PDB entry 3J6E | electron microscopy, 4.70 A resolution (low resolution: residue-level contacts below are approximate; hydrogen-bond / salt-bridge calls are withheld) | chains D and G of the 18 polymer chains in the assembly

# Chain D
Molecule: Tubulin beta chain
From: Sus scrofa
UniProtKB: P02554 (TBB_PIG); the author numbering skips numbers that UniProt does not, so the offset changes along the chain: 1-44 = UniProt 1-44; 47-360 = UniProt 45-358; 369-437 = UniProt 359-427
Chain sequence (427 residues; each row starts with the number of its first residue; note: 10 numbers in that range are skipped by the numbering (no residue carries them; nothing is unmodelled there)):
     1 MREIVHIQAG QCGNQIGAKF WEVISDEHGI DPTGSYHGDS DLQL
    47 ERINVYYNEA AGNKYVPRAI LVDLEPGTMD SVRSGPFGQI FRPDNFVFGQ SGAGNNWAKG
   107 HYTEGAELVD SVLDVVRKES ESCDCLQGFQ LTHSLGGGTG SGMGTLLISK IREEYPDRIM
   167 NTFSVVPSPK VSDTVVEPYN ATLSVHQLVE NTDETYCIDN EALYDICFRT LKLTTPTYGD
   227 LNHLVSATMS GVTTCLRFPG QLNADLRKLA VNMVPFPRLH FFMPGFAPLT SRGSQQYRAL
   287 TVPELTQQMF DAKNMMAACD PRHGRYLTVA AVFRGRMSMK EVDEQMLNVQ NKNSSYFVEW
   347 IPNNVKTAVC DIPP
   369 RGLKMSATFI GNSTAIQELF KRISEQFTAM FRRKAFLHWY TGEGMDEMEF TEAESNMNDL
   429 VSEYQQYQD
Not modelled in the structure: 1
Swiss-Prot annotation at these positions:
  - motif: Met-1 to Ile-4 (MREI motif)
  - binding site (GTP): Gln-11, Glu-71, Ser-140, Gly-144, Thr-145, Gly-146, Asn-206, Asn-228
  - binding site (Mg(2+)): Glu-71
  - modified residue: Ser-40 (Phosphoserine), Lys-60 (N6-acetyllysine), Ser-174 (Phosphoserine), Thr-287 (Phosphothreonine), Thr-292 (Phosphothreonine), Arg-320 (Omega-N-methylarginine)
  - cross-link (Glycyl lysine isopeptide (Lys-Gly)): Lys-60 (interchain with G-Cter in ubiquitin), Lys-326 (interchain with G-Cter in ubiquitin)
Residues lining bound ligands:
  - phosphomethylphosphonic acid guanylate ester (G2P): Ala-9, Gly-10, Gln-11, Cys-12, Gln-15, Asp-69, Gly-98, Ala-99, Gly-100, Asn-101, Asn-102, Ser-140, Gly-143, Gly-144, Thr-145, Gly-146, Val-171, Val-177, Glu-183, Asn-206, Leu-209, Tyr-224, Asn-228
  - GTP (guanosine-5'-triphosphate): Gln-247, Leu-248, Lys-254
What the authors report for this chain:
  - self-association interface (contacts with another copy of this molecule): Tyr-283

# Chain G
Molecule: Tubulin alpha-1A chain
From: Sus scrofa
UniProtKB: P02550 (TBA1A_PIG); residue numbers follow UniProt; this construct covers 1-439
Chain sequence (439 residues; row label = number of the first residue in the row):
     1 MRECISIHVG QAGVQIGNAC WELYCLEHGI QPDGQMPSDK TIGGGDDSFN TFFSETGAGK
    61 HVPRAVFVDL EPTVIDEVRT GTYRQLFHPE QLITGKEDAA NNYARGHYTI GKEIIDLVLD
   121 RIRKLADQCT GLQGFSVFHS FGGGTGSGFT SLLMERLSVD YGKKSKLEFS IYPAPQVSTA
   181 VVEPYNSILT THTTLEHSDC AFMVDNEAIY DICRRNLDIE RPTYTNLNRL IGQIVSSITA
   241 SLRFDGALNV DLTEFQTNLV PYPRGHFPLA TYAPVISAEK AYHEQLSVAE ITNACFEPAN
   301 QMVKCDPRHG KYMACCLLYR GDVVPKDVNA AIATIKTKRT IQFVDWCPTG FKVGINYEPP
   361 TVVPGGDLAK VQRAVCMLSN TTAIAEAWAR LDHKFDLMYA KRAFVHWYVG EGMEEGEFSE
   421 AREDMAALEK DYEEVGVDS
Not modelled in the structure: 1, 39-48
Construct notes: conflict Gly-265 (Ala in P02550)
Swiss-Prot annotation at these positions:
  - active site: Glu-254
  - binding site (GTP): Gly-10, Gln-11, Ala-12, Gln-15, Glu-71, Ala-99, Ser-140, Gly-143, Gly-144, Thr-145, Gly-146, Thr-179, Glu-183, Asn-206, Tyr-224, Asn-228, Leu-252
  - binding site (Mg(2+)): Glu-71
  - modified residue: Lys-40 (N6-acetyllysine), Tyr-282 (3'-nitrotyrosine), Ser-439 (Phosphoserine)
  - natural variant: Gly-265 (A265G: this construct carries the variant), Thr-271 to Ala-273 (sequence variant, change not given here)
Residues lining bound ligands: GTP (guanosine-5'-triphosphate): Gly-10, Gln-11, Ala-12, Gln-15, Ile-16, Asp-98, Ala-99, Asn-101, Ser-140, Gly-143, Gly-144, Thr-145, Gly-146, Ile-171, Val-177, Thr-179, Asn-206, Tyr-224, Leu-227, Asn-228, Ile-231
What the authors report for this chain:
  - catalytic residues: Glu-254 (citing earlier work)

# How chain D and chain G interact
Contacting residue pairs - 44 pairs, chain D then chain G:
  Gln-11(D) / Ala-247(G)
  Gly-100(D) / Glu-254(G)
  Gly-100(D) / Thr-257(G)
  Asn-101(D) / Glu-254(G)
  Asn-101(D) / Asn-258(G)
  Asn-101(D) / Lys-352(G)
  Asn-102(D) / Thr-257(G)
  Pro-175(D) / Lys-336(G)
  Lys-176(D) / Asn-329(G)
  Ser-178(D) / Phe-351(G)
  Asp-179(D) / Phe-351(G)
  Asp-179(D) / Lys-352(G)
  Asp-179(D) / Val-353(G)
  Thr-180(D) / Asn-258(G)
  Val-181(D) / Asn-258(G)
  Val-181(D) / Cys-347(G)
  Val-181(D) / Gly-350(G)
  Tyr-210(D) / Pro-325(G)
  Tyr-210(D) / Asn-329(G)
  Thr-220(D) / Lys-326(G)
  Pro-222(D) / Val-324(G)
  Pro-222(D) / Lys-326(G)
  Gln-394(D) / Pro-348(G)
  Ala-397(D) / Pro-348(G)
  Met-398(D) / Pro-348(G)
  Arg-400(D) / Ser-439(G)
  Arg-401(D) / Tyr-262(G)
  Arg-401(D) / Asp-345(G)
  Arg-401(D) / Trp-346(G)
  Arg-401(D) / Ser-439(G)
  Lys-402(D) / Tyr-262(G)
  Ala-403(D) / Tyr-262(G)
  Ala-403(D) / Trp-346(G)
  Phe-404(D) / Thr-257(G)
  Phe-404(D) / Asn-258(G)
  Phe-404(D) / Val-260(G)
  Phe-404(D) / Pro-261(G)
  His-406(D) / Val-260(G)
  His-406(D) / Pro-261(G)
  His-406(D) / Tyr-262(G)
  His-406(D) / Pro-263(G)
  Trp-407(D) / Gln-256(G)
  Trp-407(D) / Thr-257(G)
  Trp-407(D) / Val-260(G)
Other interface residues (no listed pair), chain D (25 interface residues in all): Thr-221, Tyr-224
Other interface residues (no listed pair), chain G (28 interface residues in all): Leu-248, Thr-253, Leu-259, Met-313, Thr-349

# Overview
25 residues of chain D and 28 residues of chain G are in contact. Chain D binds GTP and
phosphomethylphosphonic acid guanylate ester. Bound to chain G: GTP. The paper reports the catalytic residue
Glu-254(G); a self-association interface involving Tyr-283(D).
Chain D is Tubulin beta chain and chain G is Tubulin alpha-1A chain, both from Sus scrofa; the structure,
Energy minimized average structure of Microtubules stabilized by GmpCpp, was determined by electron microscopy
(same publication as 3J6F and 3J6G).
